Entry 5I8X (X-ray diffraction, 1.89 A resolution); this record covers chains A and D of the 5 polymer chains in the assembly.

[Chain A (and D)]
Molecule: Fucose-binding lectin
Organism: Pseudomonas aeruginosa
Notes: chain D of this document is another copy of the same molecule, construct and numbering; everything in this record applies to it too
UniProt: A0A069Q9V4 (A0A069Q9V4_PSEAI); residues 1-114 here correspond to UniProt positions 2-115 (UniProt number = residue number + 1)
Sequence (114 residues; row label = number of the first residue in the row):
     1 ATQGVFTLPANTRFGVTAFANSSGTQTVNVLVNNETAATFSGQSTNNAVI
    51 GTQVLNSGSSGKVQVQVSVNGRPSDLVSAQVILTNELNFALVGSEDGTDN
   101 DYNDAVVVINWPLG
Metal / ion sites: Ca2+ site 1: N21, D101, N103, D104 (together with ZDC) (shared with G114(D) of chain D); Ca2+ site 2: E95, D99, D101, D104 (together with ZDC); Ca2+ site 3: G114 (together with ZDC) (shared with N21(D), D101(D), N103(D), D104(D) of chain D)
Residues lining bound ligands: ZDC (3,7-anhydro-2,8-dideoxy-L-glycero-D-gluco-octonic acid): N21, S22, S23, T45, E95, D96, G97, D99, D101, N103, D104

[Interface between chain A and chain D]
Contacting residue pairs (53; chain A residue first):
  R13(A) - T45(D)
  R13(A) - N46(D)  hydrogen bond
  G15(A) - N47(D)
  T17(A) - F19(D)
  F19(A) - T17(D)
  N21(A) - L113(D)
  N21(A) - G114(D)  hydrogen bond (side chain-backbone)
  T45(A) - G114(D)
  N46(A) - R13(D)  hydrogen bond
  N46(A) - V54(D)
  N47(A) - G15(D)
  N47(A) - N110(D)  hydrogen bond
  N47(A) - L113(D)
  T52(A) - V49(D)
  V54(A) - N46(D)
  V77(A) - L83(D)  hydrophobic
  V77(A) - T84(D)
  S78(A) - L83(D)
  A79(A) - L83(D)  hydrophobic
  V81(A) - V81(D)  hydrophobic
  L83(A) - V77(D)  hydrophobic
  L83(A) - S78(D)
  L83(A) - A79(D)  hydrophobic
  T84(A) - V77(D)
  T84(A) - Y102(D)
  E86(A) - N100(D)
  E86(A) - D101(D)
  L87(A) - G93(D)
  L87(A) - Y102(D)
  F89(A) - L91(D)  hydrophobic
  F89(A) - V106(D)  hydrophobic
  F89(A) - V108(D)  hydrophobic
  L91(A) - F89(D)  hydrophobic
  G93(A) - L87(D)
  N100(A) - E86(D)
  D101(A) - E86(D)
  D101(A) - G114(D)
  Y102(A) - T84(D)
  Y102(A) - L87(D)
  N103(A) - P112(D)  hydrogen bond (side chain-backbone)
  N103(A) - L113(D)  hydrogen bond (side chain-backbone)
  N103(A) - G114(D)  hydrogen bond (side chain-backbone)
  V106(A) - F89(D)  hydrophobic
  V108(A) - V108(D)  hydrophobic
  N110(A) - N47(D)  hydrogen bond
  P112(A) - N103(D)  hydrogen bond (backbone-side chain)
  L113(A) - N21(D)
  L113(A) - N47(D)
  L113(A) - N103(D)  hydrogen bond (backbone-side chain)
  G114(A) - N21(D)  hydrogen bond (backbone-side chain)
  G114(A) - T45(D)
  G114(A) - D101(D)
  G114(A) - N103(D)  hydrogen bond (backbone-side chain)
Interface residues without a listed pair, chain A (34 interface residues in all): S22, V49, V92
Interface residues without a listed pair, chain D (34 interface residues in all): S22, T52, V92

[In short]
Chain A and chain D each contribute 34 residues to their interface; the contacts include 12 hydrogen bonds.
Polar pairs include R13(A)-N46(D), N21(A)-G114(D) and N47(A)-N110(D). Ligands of chain A: compound ZDC.
N21(A), D101(A), N103(A) and D104(A) coordinate Ca2+ site 1.
Chain A and chain D are both Fucose-binding lectin (Pseudomonas aeruginosa); the structure, Bicyclic
antimibrocial peptides, was determined by X-ray diffraction together with 5I8M and 5NGQ from the same study.
